9B3F - chains B and C of the 5 polymer chains in the assembly; structure by electron microscopy, 3.54 A resolution.

== Chain B ==
Molecule: Histone H2A
From: Saccharomyces cerevisiae
UniProt: A0A6A5Q402 (A0A6A5Q402_YEASX); residues 1-131 here correspond to UniProt positions 2-132 (UniProt number = residue number + 1)
Amino-acid sequence (131 residues; numbered 1 to 131; the number before each row is that of its first residue):
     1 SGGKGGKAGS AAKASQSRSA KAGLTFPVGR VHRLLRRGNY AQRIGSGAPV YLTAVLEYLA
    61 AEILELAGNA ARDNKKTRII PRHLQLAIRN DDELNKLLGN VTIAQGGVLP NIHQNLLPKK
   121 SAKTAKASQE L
Disordered / not traced: 1-16, 100-131

== Chain C ==
Molecule: Histone H2B
From: Saccharomyces cerevisiae
UniProt: A0A6A5Q1U6 (A0A6A5Q1U6_YEASX); residues 1-130 here correspond to UniProt positions 2-131 (UniProt number = residue number + 1)
Amino-acid sequence (130 residues; numbered 1 to 130; the number before each row is that of its first residue):
     1 SSAAEKKPAS KAPAEKKPAA KKTSTSVDGK KRSKVRKETY SSYIYKVLKQ THPDTGISQK
    61 SMSILNSFVN DIFERIATEA SKLAAYNKKS TISAREIQTA VRLILPGELA KHAVSEGTRA
   121 VTKYSSSTQA
Disordered / not traced: 1-36, 127-130

== Chain B / chain C interface ==
Residue-residue contacts (96):
  Arg18(B) with Tyr124(C)
  Lys21(B) with Lys123(C); Tyr124(C); Ser126(C), hydrogen bond (side chain-backbone)
  Ala22(B) with Ala120(C); Lys123(C)
  Thr25(B) with Tyr43(C); Val47(C); Gln50(C)
  Phe26(B) with Tyr40(C), hydrophobic; Tyr43(C), hydrophobic; Ile44(C), hydrophobic
  Pro27(B) with Tyr43(C)
  Arg30(B) with Glu38(C), salt bridge
  Val31(B) with Phe73(C)
  Leu34(B) with Tyr40(C); Phe73(C), hydrophobic
  Leu35(B) with Phe73(C); Ala77(C), hydrophobic
  Tyr40(B) with Phe73(C); Ala77(C); Thr78(C); Ser81(C), hydrogen bond (backbone-side chain); Ile92(C), hydrophobic
  Ala41(B) with Ile92(C), hydrophobic
  Gln42(B) with Ser90(C), hydrogen bond; Thr91(C)
  Arg43(B) with Thr91(C), hydrogen bond; Ile92(C), hydrogen bond (backbone-backbone)
  Ile44(B) with Ile92(C), hydrophobic
  Gly45(B) with Ile92(C), hydrogen bond (backbone-backbone)
  Ser46(B) with Tyr124(C), hydrogen bond
  Gly47(B) with Val121(C)
  Ala48(B) with Ile92(C); Ser93(C); Ala94(C)
  Val50(B) with Ala120(C); Tyr124(C), hydrophobic
  Tyr51(B) with Ile97(C), hydrophobic; Gln98(C), hydrogen bond; Val114(C), hydrogen bond (side chain-backbone); Gly117(C); Thr118(C); Val121(C), hydrophobic
  Leu52(B) with Phe73(C), hydrophobic; Ile76(C), hydrophobic
  Ala54(B) with Glu116(C); Gly117(C); Ala120(C), hydrophobic
  Val55(B) with Val101(C), hydrophobic; Ala113(C)
  Leu56(B) with Val69(C); Ile72(C), hydrophobic; Phe73(C)
  Glu57(B) with Val47(C)
  Tyr58(B) with Leu109(C); His112(C); Ala113(C); Glu116(C)
  Leu59(B) with Ile72(C), hydrophobic
  Ala61(B) with Val47(C), hydrophobic
  Ile63(B) with Leu65(C), hydrophobic
  Leu64(B) with Ile44(C); Val47(C), hydrophobic; Leu48(C); Leu65(C), hydrophobic
  Glu65(B) with Thr51(C); His52(C)
  Arg72(B) with His52(C), hydrogen bond
  Thr77(B) with Asp54(C); Thr55(C); Gly56(C), hydrogen bond (backbone-backbone)
  Arg78(B) with Tyr45(C); Gly56(C); Ile57(C), hydrogen bond (side chain-backbone); Ser58(C), hydrogen bond
  Ile79(B) with Leu48(C), hydrophobic; Thr55(C); Gly56(C), hydrogen bond (backbone-backbone); Ile57(C); Ser58(C), hydrogen bond (backbone-backbone); Ser61(C), hydrogen bond (backbone-side chain)
  Ile80(B) with Ser58(C); Ser61(C)
  Pro81(B) with Lys60(C); Ser61(C); Ile64(C), hydrophobic
  Leu84(B) with Ser61(C); Ile64(C), hydrophobic; Phe68(C), hydrophobic
  Ile88(B) with Phe68(C), hydrophobic
  Glu93(B) with Pro106(C); Leu109(C)
  Leu94(B) with Leu109(C), hydrophobic
  Leu97(B) with Arg75(C), hydrogen bond (backbone-side chain); Leu105(C), hydrophobic
Other interface residues (no listed pair), chain B (47 interface residues in all): Leu24, Ala60, Gly68, Leu98
Other interface residues (no listed pair), chain C (56 interface residues in all): Lys46, Glu74, Ala84, Lys89, Ile104, Glu108

== In short ==
47 residues of chain B face 56 of chain C across their interface; the contacts include 17 hydrogen bonds and 1
salt bridge. Polar contacts include Arg30(B)-Glu38(C), Lys21(B)-Ser126(C) and Tyr40(B)-Ser81(C).
Chain B is Histone H2A and chain C is Histone H2B, both from Saccharomyces cerevisiae; the structure, Cryo-EM
structure of yeast (Nap1)2-H2A-H2B-Kap114, was determined by electron microscopy, deposited together with
9B23, 9B31 and 9B3I.
